2JK3 - chains A and B; structure by X-ray diffraction, 2.20 A resolution.

[Chain A (and B)]
Name: Hemolysin II regulatory protein
From: Bacillus cereus
Notes: chain B of this document is another copy of the same molecule, construct and numbering; everything in this record applies to it too
UniProt: Q7X506 (Q7X506_BACCE); the construct has insertions or renumbered stretches relative to UniProt, so the offset changes along the chain: 4-168 = UniProt 4-168; 176-190 = UniProt 187-201
Amino-acid sequence (188 residues; row label = number of the first residue in the row):
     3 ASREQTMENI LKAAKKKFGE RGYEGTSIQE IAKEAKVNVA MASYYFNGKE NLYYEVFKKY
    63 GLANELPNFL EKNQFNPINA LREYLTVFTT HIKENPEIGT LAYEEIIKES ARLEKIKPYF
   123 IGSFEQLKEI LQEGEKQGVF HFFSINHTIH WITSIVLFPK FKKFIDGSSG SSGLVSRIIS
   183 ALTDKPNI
Unresolved in the structure: 3, 170-174 (chain B: 3, 65-67, 170-172)

[How chain A and chain B interact]
Residue-residue contacts - 71 pairs, chain A then chain B:
  Gly101(A) with Tyr105(B)
  Thr102(A) with Tyr105(B), hydrogen bond (backbone-side chain)
  Tyr105(A) with Tyr105(B); Ser156(B); Phe163(B), hydrophobic
  Glu106(A) with Tyr105(B)
  Ile108(A) with Lys162(B); Phe163(B), hydrophobic; Phe166(B), hydrophobic
  Ile109(A) with Tyr105(B), hydrophobic; Phe160(B), hydrophobic; Lys162(B)
  Glu111(A) with Lys162(B), salt bridge; Lys165(B), salt bridge
  Leu115(A) with Phe166(B), hydrophobic
  Lys119(A) with Phe166(B), hydrogen bond (side chain-backbone); Gly169(B)
  Phe126(A) with Phe166(B), hydrophobic; Ile167(B), hydrophobic
  Phe145(A) with Ser182(B); Asp186(B); Lys187(B); Pro188(B)
  Asn148(A) with Arg179(B)
  His149(A) with Trp153(B); Ile157(B); Arg179(B); Ile180(B); Ala183(B)
  Ile151(A) with Ile167(B), hydrophobic
  His152(A) with Ile157(B); Phe163(B); Lys164(B); Ile167(B)
  Trp153(A) with His149(B); Trp153(B), hydrophobic
  Thr155(A) with Phe163(B); Ile167(B)
  Ser156(A) with Ser156(B), hydrogen bond; Ile157(B); Phe163(B)
  Ile157(A) with His149(B); His152(B); Trp153(B), hydrophobic; Ser156(B)
  Phe160(A) with Tyr105(B), hydrophobic; Ile108(B), hydrophobic; Ile109(B), hydrophobic; Phe160(B), hydrophobic
  Lys162(A) with Ile108(B); Ile109(B), hydrogen bond (side chain-backbone); Glu111(B), salt bridge
  Phe163(A) with His152(B); Thr155(B); Ser156(B); Leu159(B), hydrophobic
  Lys164(A) with His152(B)
  Phe166(A) with Ile108(B), hydrophobic; Leu115(B), hydrophobic; Lys119(B), hydrogen bond (backbone-side chain); Phe122(B), hydrophobic
  Ile167(A) with Phe126(B), hydrophobic
  Arg179(A) with Asn148(B); His149(B)
  Ser182(A) with Phe145(B)
  Ala183(A) with His149(B)
  Asp186(A) with Phe144(B); Phe145(B)
  Pro188(A) with Asp186(B)
  Ile190(A) with His143(B); Asp186(B)
Also at the interface, not in a pair above, chain A (39 interface residues in all): Lys110, Phe144, Ser146, Leu159, Asp168, Leu176, Ile180, Asn189
Also at the interface, not in a pair above, chain B (36 interface residues in all): Thr102, Leu176

[Summary]
39 residues of chain A and 36 residues of chain B are in contact; the contacts include 5 hydrogen bonds and 3
salt bridges. Polar pairs include Glu111(A)-Lys162(B), Glu111(A)-Lys165(B) and Thr102(A)-Tyr105(B).
Chain A and chain B are both Hemolysin II regulatory protein (Bacillus cereus); the structure, Crystal
structure of the hlyiir mutant protein with residues 169-186 substituted by gssgssg linker, was determined by
X-ray diffraction together with 2WV1 from the same study.
